9JGD - chain A; structure by X-ray diffraction, 2.20 A resolution.

== Chain A ==
Name: Ribosomal RNA small subunit methyltransferase Nep1
Organism: Pyrococcus horikoshii OT3
Notes: EC 2.1.1.-
Reference sequence: O50087 (NEP1_PYRHO); residue numbers follow UniProt; this construct covers 1-229
Amino-acid sequence (229 residues; row label = number of the first residue in the row):
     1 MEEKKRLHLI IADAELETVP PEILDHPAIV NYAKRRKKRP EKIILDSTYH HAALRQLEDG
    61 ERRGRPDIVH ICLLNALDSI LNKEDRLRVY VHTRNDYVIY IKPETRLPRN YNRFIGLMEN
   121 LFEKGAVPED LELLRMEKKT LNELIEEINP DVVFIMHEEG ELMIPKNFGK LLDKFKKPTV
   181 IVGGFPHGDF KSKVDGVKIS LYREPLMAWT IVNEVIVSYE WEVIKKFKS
Disordered / not traced: 1, 228-229
Small-molecule neighbours: 5'-deoxy-5'-methylthioadenosine (MTA): Met-156, His-157, Glu-158, Ile-181, Val-182, Gly-183, Phe-185, Pro-186, His-187, Gly-188, Phe-190, Ile-199, Ser-200, Leu-201, Tyr-202, Glu-204, Pro-205, Leu-206, Met-207, Ala-208, Ile-211
Swiss-Prot annotation at these positions:
  - binding site (S-adenosyl-L-methionine): Gly-183, Gly-188, Leu-201 to Leu-206
  - site: Arg-65 (Interaction with substrate rRNA), Asp-67 (Stabilizes Arg-65), Arg-106 (Interaction with substrate rRNA), Arg-109 (Interaction with substrate rRNA), Arg-113 (Interaction with substrate rRNA)

== Summary ==
Ligands of chain A: 5'-deoxy-5'-methylthioadenosine. UniProt lists 8 S-adenosyl-L-methionine-binding residues.
Chain A is Ribosomal RNA small subunit methyltransferase Nep1 (Pyrococcus horikoshii OT3); the structure,
Crystal structure of Nep1 in complex with 5'-methylthioadenosine from Pyrococcus horikoshii OT3, was
determined by X-ray diffraction (same publication as 9JGB and 9JGC).
